Entry 6XLV (X-ray diffraction, 1.40 A resolution); this record covers chains A and B.

Chain A:
Protein: Splicing factor U2AF 65 kDa subunit
Source organism: Homo sapiens
Reference sequence: P26368 (U2AF2_HUMAN), isoform P26368-2; residue numbers follow UniProt; this construct covers 141-341
Sequence (204 residues; numbered 138 to 341; the number before each row is that of its first residue):
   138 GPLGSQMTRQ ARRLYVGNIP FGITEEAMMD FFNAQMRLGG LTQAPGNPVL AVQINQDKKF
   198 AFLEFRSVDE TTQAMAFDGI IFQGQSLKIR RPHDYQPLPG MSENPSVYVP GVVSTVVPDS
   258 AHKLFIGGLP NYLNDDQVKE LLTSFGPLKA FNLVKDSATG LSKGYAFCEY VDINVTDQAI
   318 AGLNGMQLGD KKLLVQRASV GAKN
Not modelled in the structure: 239
Differences from the reference sequence: expression tag (138-140); engineered mutation Lys-196 (Asn in P26368)
Curated features (UniProtKB/Swiss-Prot):
  - modified residue: Lys-276 (5-hydroxylysine), Ser-294 (Phosphoserine)
  - natural variant: Arg-149 (R149W: In DEVDFB)

Chain B:
Molecule: 8-nt RNA strand
Sequence (8 nucleotides; row label = number of the first residue in the row):
     2 UUUUUUCC
Modified residues: BRU (5-bromo-2'-deoxyuridine-5'-monophosphate) at position 7

Interface between chain A and chain B:
Pairs across the interface - 48 pairs, chain A then chain B:
  Arg-146(A) / C9(B)  hydrogen bond to the base
  Arg-150(A) / C8(B)  hydrogen bond to the base
  Arg-150(A) / C9(B)  base contact
  Tyr-152(A) / U6(B)  hydrogen bond to the sugar
  Tyr-152(A) / BRU_7(B)  stacking on the base
  Asn-155(A) / U6(B)  base contact
  Lys-196(A) / U6(B)  base contact
  Phe-197(A) / BRU_7(B)  sugar contact
  Phe-197(A) / C8(B)  sugar contact
  Phe-199(A) / BRU_7(B)  base contact
  Phe-199(A) / C8(B)  stacking on the base
  Lys-225(A) / U5(B)  hydrogen bond to the sugar
  Arg-227(A) / U5(B)  base contact
  Arg-227(A) / BRU_7(B)  base contact
  Arg-228(A) / BRU_7(B)  hydrogen bond to the base
  Pro-229(A) / BRU_7(B)  base contact
  Pro-229(A) / C8(B)  base contact
  His-230(A) / BRU_7(B)  stacking on the base
  Asp-231(A) / C8(B)  base contact
  Asp-231(A) / C9(B)  hydrogen bond to the base
  Thr-252(A) / U5(B)  hydrogen bond to the base
  Val-253(A) / U5(B)  base contact
  Val-254(A) / U5(B)  hydrogen bond to the base
  Asp-256(A) / DU4(B)  base contact
  Lys-260(A) / DU4(B)  hydrogen bond to the base
  Phe-262(A) / U2(B)  phosphate contact
  Phe-262(A) / U3(B)  stacking on the base
  Gly-264(A) / U2(B)  base contact
  Gly-265(A) / U2(B)  hydrogen bond to the base
  Asn-289(A) / DU4(B)  hydrogen bond to the base
  Asn-289(A) / U5(B)  base contact
  Val-291(A) / DU4(B)  base contact
  Ser-294(A) / U6(B)  base contact
  Lys-300(A) / U2(B)  sugar contact
  Tyr-302(A) / U2(B)  sugar contact
  Tyr-302(A) / U3(B)  sugar contact
  Tyr-302(A) / DU4(B)  sugar contact
  Phe-304(A) / U3(B)  sugar contact
  Phe-304(A) / DU4(B)  stacking on the base
  Lys-328(A) / U2(B)  base contact
  Lys-329(A) / U2(B)  hydrogen bond to the base
  Leu-331(A) / U2(B)  base contact
  Gln-333(A) / U3(B)  hydrogen bond to the base
  Arg-334(A) / U3(B)  base contact
  Ala-335(A) / U3(B)  hydrogen bond to the base
  Gly-338(A) / U3(B)  hydrogen bond to the base
  Ala-339(A) / U3(B)  base contact
  Lys-340(A) / U3(B)  hydrogen bond to the sugar
Interface residues without a listed pair, chain A (41 interface residues in all): Asn-192, Lys-292, Gly-301, Asp-327, Val-337

Summary:
The interface between chain A and chain B involves 41 residues on one side and 8 on the other, with 16
hydrogen bonds and 5 aromatic stacking contacts. Polar contacts include Arg-146(A)/C9(B), Arg-150(A)/C8(B) and
Arg-228(A)/BRU_7(B).
Chain A is Splicing factor U2AF 65 kDa subunit (Homo sapiens) and chain B is an 8-nt RNA strand; the
structure, Crystal structure of leukemia-associated N196K mutant of U2AF65 bound to AdML splice site, was
determined by X-ray diffraction together with 6XLW and 6XLX from the same study.
